PDB entry 8IRQ | X-ray diffraction, 1.49 A resolution | chain A

== Chain A ==
Name: Interferon d
Source organism: Larimichthys crocea
Reference sequence: A0A1L4AIP8 (A0A1L4AIP8_LARCR); residues 1-165 here correspond to UniProt positions 21-185 (UniProt number = residue number + 20)
Amino-acid sequence (165 residues; each row starts with the number of its first residue):
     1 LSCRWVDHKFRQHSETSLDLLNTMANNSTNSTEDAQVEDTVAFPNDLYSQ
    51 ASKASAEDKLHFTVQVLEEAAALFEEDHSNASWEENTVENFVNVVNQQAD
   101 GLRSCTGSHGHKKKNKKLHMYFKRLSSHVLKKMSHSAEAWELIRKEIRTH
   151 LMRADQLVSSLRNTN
Disordered / not traced: 1, 29-39, 163-165
Disulfides: C3-C105

== Overview ==
Chain A is Interferon d (Larimichthys crocea); the structure, Larimichthys crocea IFNd, was determined by
X-ray diffraction, deposited together with 7WZ5.
